1GSH - chain A; structure by X-ray diffraction, 2.00 A resolution.

# Chain A
Protein: Glutathione biosynthetic ligase
From: Escherichia coli
Notes: EC 6.3.2.3
UniProt: P04425 (GSHB_ECOLI); residue numbers follow UniProt; this construct covers 1-316
Sequence (316 residues; each row starts with the number of its first residue):
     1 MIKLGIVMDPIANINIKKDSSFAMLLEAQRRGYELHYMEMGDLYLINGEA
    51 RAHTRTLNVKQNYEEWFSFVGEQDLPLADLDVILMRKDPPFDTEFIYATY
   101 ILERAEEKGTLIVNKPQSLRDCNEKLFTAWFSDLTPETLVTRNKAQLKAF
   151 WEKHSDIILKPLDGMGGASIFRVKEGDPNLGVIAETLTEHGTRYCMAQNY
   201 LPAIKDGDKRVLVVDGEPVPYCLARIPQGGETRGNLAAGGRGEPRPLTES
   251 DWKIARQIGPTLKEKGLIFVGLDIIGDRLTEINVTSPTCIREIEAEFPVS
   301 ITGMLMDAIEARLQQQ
Disordered / not traced: 164-167, 226-241
Curated features (UniProtKB/Swiss-Prot):
  - binding site (ATP): Trp151 to Gly207
  - binding site (Mg(2+)): Glu281, Asn283
  - mutagenesis: Cys122 (C122A: No loss of activity), Cys195 (C195A: No loss of activity), Cys222 (C222A: No loss of activity), Pro227 (P227V: Loss of activity), Arg233 (R233A/K: Loss of activity), Gly240 (G240V: Loss of activity), Arg241 (R241A/K: No loss of activity), Cys289 (C289A: No loss of activity)

# In short
From UniProt: ATP-binding residues Trp151 and Gly207, Mg2+-binding residues Glu281 and Asn283 and 8
mutagenesis sites.
Chain A is Glutathione biosynthetic ligase (Escherichia coli); the structure, Structure of escherichia coli
glutathione synthetase at ph 7.5, was determined by X-ray diffraction, deposited together with 2GLT.
